5KEM - chains C and A of the 10 polymer chains in the assembly; structure by electron microscopy, 5.50 A resolution (low resolution: residue-level contacts below are approximate; hydrogen-bond / salt-bridge calls are withheld).

[Chain C]
Protein: BDBV91 variable Fab domain light chain
Source organism: Homo sapiens
Notes: antibody fragment or engineered binder
Sequence (107 residues; numbered 1 to 107; the number before each row is that of its first residue):
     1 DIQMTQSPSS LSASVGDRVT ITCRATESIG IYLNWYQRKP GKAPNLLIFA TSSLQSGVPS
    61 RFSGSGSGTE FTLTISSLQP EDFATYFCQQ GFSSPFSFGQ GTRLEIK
Disulfides: Cys23-Cys88

[Chain A]
Protein: Ebola secreted glycoprotein
Source organism: Zaire ebolavirus
UniProtKB: Q05320 (VGP_EBOZM); residue numbers follow UniProt; this construct covers 53-284
Sequence (232 residues; row label = number of the first residue in the row):
    53 CRDKLSSTNQ LRSVGLNLEG NGVATDVPSA TKRWGFRSGV PPKVVNYEAG EWAENCYNLE
   113 IKKPDGSECL PAAPDGIRGF PRCRYVHKVS GTGPCAGDFA FHKEGAFFLY DRLASTVIYR
   173 GTTFAEGVVA FLILPQAKKD FFSSHPLREP VNATEDPSSG YYSTTIRYQA TGFGTNETEY
   233 LFEVDNLTYV QLESRFTPQF LLQLNETIYT SGKRSNTTGK LIWKVNPEID TT
Disulfides: Cys108-Cys135, Cys121-Cys147
UniProt features mapped onto this chain:
  - site (Involved in receptor recognition and/or post-binding events): Leu57, Leu63, Arg64, Phe88, Lys95, Ile170
  - glycosylation (N-linked (GlcNAc...) asparagine): Asn204, Asn228, Asn238, Asn257, Asn268
  - natural variant: Ser65 (S65P: In strain: Isolate mouse-adapted), Ser246 (S246P: In strain: Isolate mouse-adapted)
  - mutagenesis: Cys53 (C53G: Induces GP1 secretion. Complete loss of virus capability to enter into host cell), Asp55 (D55A: 80% loss of virus capability to enter into host cell; D55E/K: No effect on viral entry), Leu57 (L57A: Complete loss of virus capability to enter into host cell; L57F/I/K: 90% loss of virus capability to enter into host cell), Leu63 (L63A: 90% loss of virus capability to enter into host cell; L63F: Almost complete loss of virus capability to enter into host cell; L63K: Complete loss of virus capability to enter into host cell), Arg64 (R64A/E: Complete loss of virus capability to enter into host cell; R64K: No loss of virus capability to enter into host cell), Phe88 (F88A/E: Complete loss of virus capability to enter into host cell; F88A: About 50% loss of ability to counteract host BST2; F88I: No loss of virus capability to enter into host cell), Lys95 (K95A/E: 80% loss of virus capability to enter into host cell; K95R: 20% loss of virus capability to enter into host cell), Cys108 (C108G: Almost complete loss of expression of GP1 and GP2. Almost complete loss of virus capability to enter into host cell), Leu111 (L111A: About 60% loss of ability to counteract host BST2), Cys121 (C121G: Reduced levels of expression of GP1 and GP2. 50% loss of virus capability to enter into host cell), Leu122 (L122A: About 60% loss of ability to counteract host BST2), Cys135 (C135S: Almost complete loss of expression of GP1 and GP2. Complete loss of virus capability to enter into host cell), 5 further mutagenesis entries in UniProt
Reported in the primary citation:
  - self-association interface (contacts with another copy of this molecule): Gly179 to Gln188
  - conformationally variable residues (loop rearrangement): Ala189 to Tyr214
  - mutagenesis - V92L, F159S, L239S: decreased binding to c13C6 variable Fab domain heavy chain
  - mutagenesis - Q188R, E229K, T230A: unchanged binding to c13C6 variable Fab domain heavy chain
  - mutagenesis - D150A: decreased binding to BDBV91 variable Fab domain heavy chain
  - mutagenesis - W275L (55% WT activity): decreased binding to c13C6
  - mutagenesis - Q188R (50% WT binding): decreased binding to BDBV91
  - mutagenesis - F159S (150% WT): increased binding to BDBV91
  - mutagenesis - T240N: abolished binding to c13C6 variable Fab domain heavy chain
  - mutagenesis - T270A (<1% WT activity): abolished binding to c13C6

[Chain C / chain A interface]
Pairs across the interface - 8 pairs, chain C then chain A:
  Ile29(C) - Lys155(A)
  Ile31(C) - Arg89(A)
  Ile31(C) - Lys155(A)
  Phe92(C) - Arg89(A)
  Ser93(C) - Arg89(A)
  Ser93(C) - Ser90(A)
  Ser94(C) - Ser90(A)
  Phe96(C) - Val92(A)
Interface residues without a listed pair, chain C (8 interface residues in all): Gly30, Tyr32
Interface residues without a listed pair, chain A (6 interface residues in all): Phe153, Glu156

[In short]
8 residues of chain C face 6 of chain A across their interface. From UniProt: 17 mutagenesis sites on chain A.
The paper reports that V92L, F159S and L239S of chain A reduce binding to c13C6 variable Fab domain heavy
chain; conformational variability at Ala189(A); 10 substitutions were tested in all.
Here chain C is BDBV91 variable Fab domain light chain (Homo sapiens) and chain A is Ebola secreted
glycoprotein (Zaire ebolavirus). Entry 5KEM (EBOV sGP in complex with variable Fab domains of IgGs c13C6 and
BDBV91) was determined by electron microscopy together with 5KEN from the same study.
